9AVL - chains A and B of the 5 polymer chains in the assembly; structure by electron microscopy, 3.80 A resolution.

== Chain A ==
Name: Guanine nucleotide-binding protein G(i) subunit alpha-3
Organism: Homo sapiens
UniProtKB: P08754 (GNAI3_HUMAN); residue numbers follow UniProt; this construct covers 1-354
Chain sequence (354 residues; row label = number of the first residue in the row):
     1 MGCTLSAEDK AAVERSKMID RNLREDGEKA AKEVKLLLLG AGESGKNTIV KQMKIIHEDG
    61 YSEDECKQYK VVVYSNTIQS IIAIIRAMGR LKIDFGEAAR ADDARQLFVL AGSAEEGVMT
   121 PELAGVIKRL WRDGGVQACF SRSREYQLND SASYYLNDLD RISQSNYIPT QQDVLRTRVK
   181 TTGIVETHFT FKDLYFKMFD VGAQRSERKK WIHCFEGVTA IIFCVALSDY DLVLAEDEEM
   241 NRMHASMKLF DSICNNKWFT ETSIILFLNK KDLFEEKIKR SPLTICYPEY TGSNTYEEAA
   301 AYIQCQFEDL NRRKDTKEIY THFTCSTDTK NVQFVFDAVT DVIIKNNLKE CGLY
Unresolved in the structure: 1-3, 55-180
Differences from the reference sequence: engineered mutation Asn47 (Ser in P08754), Ala203 (Gly in P08754), Ala245 (Glu in P08754), Ser326 (Ala in P08754)
UniProt features mapped onto this chain:
  - region: Lys35 to Lys46, Thr48 (G1 motif), Asp173 to Thr181 (G2 motif), Phe196 to Gly202, Gln204, Arg205 (G3 motif), Ile265 to Asp272 (G4 motif), Thr324, Cys325, Thr327 to Thr329 (G5 motif)
  - binding site (GTP): Gly42, Glu43, Ser44, Gly45, Lys46, Thr48, Asp150, Ser151, Leu175, Arg176, Thr177, Arg178, Val179, Lys180, Thr181, Val201, Asn269, Lys270, Asp272, Leu273 and 2 more in UniProt
  - binding site (GDP): Glu43, Ser44, Gly45, Lys46, Thr48, Ser151, Leu175, Arg176, Thr177, Arg178, Asn269, Lys270, Asp272, Cys325
  - binding site (Mg(2+)): Thr181
  - modified residue: Arg178 (ADP-ribosylarginine), Gln204 (Deamidated glutamine), Cys351 (ADP-ribosylcysteine)
  - lipidation: Gly2 (N-myristoyl glycine), Cys3 (S-palmitoyl cysteine)
  - natural variant: Gly40 (G40R: In ARCND1), Gly45 (G45S: In ARCND1), Asn47 (S47N: In ARCND1; this construct carries the variant)
  - mutagenesis: Lys35 (K35A: Decreased affinity for PLCD4), Leu36 (L36A: Increased affinity for PLCD4), Leu37 (L37A: No effect on binding to PLCD4), Leu39 (L39A: Decreased affinity for PLCD4), Gly42 (G42R: Decreased affinity for PLCD4), Ile184 (I184A: No effect on binding to PLCD4), Trp211 (W211A: Decreased affinity for CCDC88C and PLCD4), Phe215 (F215A: Decreased affinity for CCDC88C and PLCD4), Val218 (V218A: No effect on binding to PLCD4), Lys248 (K248M: No effect on binding to CCDC88C), Leu249 (L249H: Decreased affinity for PLCD4; L249V: No effect on binding to PLCD4), Ser252 (S252A: Increased affinity for PLCD4; S252D: Decreased affinity for PLCD4), 4 further mutagenesis entries in UniProt

== Chain B ==
Name: Guanine nucleotide-binding protein G(I)/G(S)/G(T) subunit beta-2
Organism: Homo sapiens
UniProtKB: P62879 (GBB2_HUMAN); residue numbers follow UniProt; this construct covers 2-340
Chain sequence (348 residues; each row starts with the number of its first residue; numbers below 1 keep their minus sign (Met-7 is residue -7)):
    -7 MDYKDDDDKS ELEQLRQEAE QLRNQIRDAR KACGDSTLTQ ITAGLDPVGR IQMRTRRTLR
    53 GHLAKIYAMH WGTDSRLLVS ASQDGKLIIW DSYTTNKVHA IPLRSSWVMT CAYAPSGNFV
   113 ACGGLDNICS IYSLKTREGN VRVSRELPGH TGYLSCCRFL DDNQIITSSG DTTCALWDIE
   173 TGQQTVGFAG HSGDVMSLSL APDGRTFVSG ACDASIKLWD VRDSMCRQTF IGHESDINAV
   233 AFFPNGYAFT TGSDDATCRL FDLRADQELL MYSHDNIICG ITSVAFSRSG RLLLAGYDDF
   293 NCNIWDAMKG DRAGVLAGHD NRVSCLGVTD DGMAVATGSW DSFLKIWN
Unresolved in the structure: -7 to 2
Differences from the reference sequence: initiating methionine (-7); expression tag (-6 to 1)
UniProt features mapped onto this chain:
  - modified residue: Ser2 (N-acetylserine), Tyr239 (Phosphotyrosine)
  - natural variant: Arg52 (R52L: In SSS4), Ala73 (A73T: In NEDHYDF), Gly77 (G77R: In NEDHYDF; G77W: In NEDHYDF), Lys89 (K89E: In NEDHYDF; K89T: In NEDHYDF), Ser147 (S147L: In NEDHYDF)

== How chain A and chain B interact ==
Contacting residue pairs (48; chain A residue first):
  Ala12(A) - Asn88(B)
  Arg15(A) - Val90(B)  hydrogen bond (side chain-backbone)
  Arg15(A) - His91(B)  hydrogen bond
  Ser16(A) - Asn88(B)
  Ser16(A) - Lys89(B)  hydrogen bond (side chain-backbone)
  Ile19(A) - Lys89(B)
  Ile19(A) - Val90(B)
  Ile19(A) - His91(B)
  Ile19(A) - Ala92(B)  hydrophobic
  Leu23(A) - Leu55(B)
  Leu23(A) - Lys78(B)
  Leu23(A) - Ile80(B)  hydrophobic
  Leu23(A) - Lys89(B)
  Asp26(A) - Lys78(B)  salt bridge
  Gly27(A) - Leu55(B)
  Thr182(A) - Asp118(B)
  Thr182(A) - Asn119(B)  hydrogen bond
  Gly183(A) - Leu117(B)
  Gly183(A) - Asn119(B)
  Ile184(A) - Trp99(B)
  Ile184(A) - Leu117(B)  hydrogen bond (backbone-backbone)
  Phe199(A) - Trp99(B)  hydrophobic
  Gln204(A) - Leu117(B)
  Gln204(A) - Asn119(B)  hydrogen bond
  Gln204(A) - Tyr145(B)
  Ser206(A) - Tyr145(B)
  Ser206(A) - Gly162(B)
  Ser206(A) - Asp186(B)
  Glu207(A) - Tyr145(B)
  Glu207(A) - Asp186(B)  hydrogen bond (backbone-side chain)
  Glu207(A) - Asp228(B)
  Lys210(A) - Tyr145(B)
  Lys210(A) - Cys204(B)
  Lys210(A) - Asp228(B)
  Lys210(A) - Asn230(B)  hydrogen bond
  Lys210(A) - Asp246(B)  salt bridge
  Trp211(A) - Leu117(B)  hydrophobic
  Trp211(A) - Tyr145(B)
  His213(A) - Lys57(B)  hydrogen bond (backbone-side chain)
  His213(A) - Tyr59(B)  hydrogen bond
  Cys214(A) - Tyr59(B)  hydrophobic
  Cys214(A) - Gln75(B)
  Cys214(A) - Trp99(B)
  Phe215(A) - Trp99(B)  hydrophobic
  Phe215(A) - Leu117(B)  hydrophobic
  Glu216(A) - Lys57(B)  salt bridge
  Trp258(A) - Arg314(B)
  Trp258(A) - Trp332(B)  hydrophobic
Other interface residues (no listed pair), chain A (24 interface residues in all): Val13, Asp20, Thr181
Other interface residues (no listed pair), chain B (30 interface residues in all): Gly53, Ile120, His142, Thr143, Gly144, Met188

== Overview ==
The interface between chain A and chain B involves 24 residues on one side and 30 on the other, with 10
hydrogen bonds and 3 salt bridges. Among the polar pairs are Asp26(A)-Lys78(B), Lys210(A)-Asp246(B) and
Glu216(A)-Lys57(B).
Here chain A is Guanine nucleotide-binding protein G(i) subunit alpha-3 and chain B is Guanine
nucleotide-binding protein G(I)/G(S)/G(T) subunit beta-2, both from Homo sapiens. Entry 9AVL (Structure of
human calcium-sensing receptor in complex with Gi3 protein in nanodiscs) was determined by electron microscopy
(same publication as 9ASB, 9AVG, 9AXF and 9AYF).
